Entry 7YNU (X-ray diffraction, 1.44 A resolution); this record covers chain A.

== Chain A ==
Protein: Lysozyme C
Source organism: Gallus gallus
Notes: EC 3.2.1.17
UniProtKB: P00698 (LYSC_CHICK); residues 1-129 here correspond to UniProt positions 19-147 (UniProt number = residue number + 18)
Sequence (129 residues; each row starts with the number of its first residue):
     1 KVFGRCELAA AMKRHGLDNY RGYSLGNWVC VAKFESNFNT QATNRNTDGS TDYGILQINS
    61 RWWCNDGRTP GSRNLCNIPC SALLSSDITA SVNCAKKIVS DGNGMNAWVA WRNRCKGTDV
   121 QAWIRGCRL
Differences from the reference sequence: variant Val31 (Ala49 in P00698)
Modified positions: Tyr20 ((2S)-2-azanyl-3-[4-[(2-nitrophenyl)methoxy]phenyl]propanoic acid; J2F)
Disulfide bonds: Cys6-Cys127, Cys30-Cys115, Cys64-Cys80, Cys76-Cys94
Ion coordination: Na+: Ser60, Cys64, Ser72, Arg73
Swiss-Prot annotation at these positions:
  - active site: Glu35, Asp52
  - binding site (substrate): Asp101

== Overview ==
Ser60, Cys64, Ser72 and Arg73 coordinate Na+. Curated annotation (UniProt) lists active-site residues Glu35
and Asp52 and substrate-binding residue Asp101.
Chain A is Lysozyme C (Gallus gallus); the structure, Crystal structure of Hen Egg white LYSOZYME introduced
with O-(2-nitrobenzyl)-L-tyrosine, was determined by X-ray diffraction, deposited together with 7YNV.
